Entry 7B1Y (X-ray diffraction, 2.12 A resolution); this record covers chains C and E of the 8 polymer chains in the assembly.

# Chain C
Molecule: DtxR family iron (Metal) dependent repressor
Organism: Saccharopolyspora erythraea (strain ATCC 11635 / DSM 40517 / JCM 4748 / NBRC 13426 / NCIMB 8594 / NRRL 2338)
UniProtKB: A0A2A9J1W2 (A0A2A9J1W2_SACEN); residue numbers follow UniProt; this construct covers 1-231
Chain sequence (233 residues; row label = number of the first residue in the row; numbers below 1 keep their minus sign (Gly-1 is residue -1)):
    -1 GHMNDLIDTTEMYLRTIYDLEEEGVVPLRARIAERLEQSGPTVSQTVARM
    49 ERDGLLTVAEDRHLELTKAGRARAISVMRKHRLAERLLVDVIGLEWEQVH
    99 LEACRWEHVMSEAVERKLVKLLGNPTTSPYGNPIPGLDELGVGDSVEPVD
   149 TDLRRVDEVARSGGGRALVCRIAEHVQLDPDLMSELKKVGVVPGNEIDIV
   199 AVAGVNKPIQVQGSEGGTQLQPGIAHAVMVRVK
Unresolved in the structure: -1 to 1, 141-145
Differences from the reference sequence: expression tag (-1 to 0)
Modified positions: Cys102 (3-sulfinoalanine; CSD)
Bound ions: Co2+ site 1: Met10, Cys102, Glu105, His106; Co2+ site 2: His79, Glu83, His98, Glu172, Gln175

# Chain E
Molecule: consensus DNA-binding sequence
Sequence (30 nucleotides; numbered 0 to 29; the number before each row is that of its first residue; numbering starts at 0):
     0 CGTGACTTAGGTTAGCCTAACCTAAGTACG
Unresolved in the structure: 0

# Interface between chain C and chain E
Residue-residue contacts - 12 pairs, chain C then chain E:
  Leu26(C) - DG9(E)  phosphate contact
  Leu26(C) - DG10(E)  phosphate contact
  Arg27(C) - DG10(E)  hydrogen bond to the phosphate
  Arg27(C) - DT11(E)  salt bridge to the phosphate
  Ala28(C) - DG9(E)  phosphate contact
  Ala28(C) - DG10(E)  hydrogen bond to the phosphate
  Arg29(C) - DG9(E)  salt bridge to the phosphate
  Pro39(C) - DT11(E)  base contact
  Pro39(C) - DT12(E)  base contact
  Ser42(C) - DT11(E)  hydrogen bond to the phosphate
  Arg60(C) - DG9(E)  phosphate contact
  Arg60(C) - DG10(E)  phosphate contact
Also at the interface, not in a pair above, chain C (8 interface residues in all): Gly38
Also at the interface, not in a pair above, chain E (5 interface residues in all): DA13

# Summary
The interface between chain C and chain E involves 8 residues on one side and 5 on the other, with 3 hydrogen
bonds and 2 salt bridges. Polar contacts include Arg27(C)-DG10(E), Ala28(C)-DG10(E) and Ser42(C)-DT11(E).
Chain C is DtxR family iron (Metal) dependent repressor (Saccharopolyspora erythraea (strain ATCC 11635 / DSM
40517 / JCM 4748 / NBRC 13426 / NCIMB 8594 / NRRL 2338)) and chain E is consensus DNA-binding sequence; the
structure, DtxR-like iron-dependent regulator IdeR complexed with cobalt and its consensus DNA-binding
sequence, was determined by X-ray diffraction together with 7B1V, 7B20, 7B23, 7B24 and 7B25 from the same
study.
